PDB entry 7OBB | electron microscopy, 3.30 A resolution | chains B and L of the 15 polymer chains in the assembly

[Chain B]
Protein: DNA-directed RNA polymerase I subunit RPA2
From: Homo sapiens
Notes: EC 2.7.7.6
UniProt: Q9H9Y6 (RPA2_HUMAN); residues 1-1135 here = UniProt positions 1-1135
Chain sequence (1135 residues; numbered 1 to 1135; the number before each row is that of its first residue):
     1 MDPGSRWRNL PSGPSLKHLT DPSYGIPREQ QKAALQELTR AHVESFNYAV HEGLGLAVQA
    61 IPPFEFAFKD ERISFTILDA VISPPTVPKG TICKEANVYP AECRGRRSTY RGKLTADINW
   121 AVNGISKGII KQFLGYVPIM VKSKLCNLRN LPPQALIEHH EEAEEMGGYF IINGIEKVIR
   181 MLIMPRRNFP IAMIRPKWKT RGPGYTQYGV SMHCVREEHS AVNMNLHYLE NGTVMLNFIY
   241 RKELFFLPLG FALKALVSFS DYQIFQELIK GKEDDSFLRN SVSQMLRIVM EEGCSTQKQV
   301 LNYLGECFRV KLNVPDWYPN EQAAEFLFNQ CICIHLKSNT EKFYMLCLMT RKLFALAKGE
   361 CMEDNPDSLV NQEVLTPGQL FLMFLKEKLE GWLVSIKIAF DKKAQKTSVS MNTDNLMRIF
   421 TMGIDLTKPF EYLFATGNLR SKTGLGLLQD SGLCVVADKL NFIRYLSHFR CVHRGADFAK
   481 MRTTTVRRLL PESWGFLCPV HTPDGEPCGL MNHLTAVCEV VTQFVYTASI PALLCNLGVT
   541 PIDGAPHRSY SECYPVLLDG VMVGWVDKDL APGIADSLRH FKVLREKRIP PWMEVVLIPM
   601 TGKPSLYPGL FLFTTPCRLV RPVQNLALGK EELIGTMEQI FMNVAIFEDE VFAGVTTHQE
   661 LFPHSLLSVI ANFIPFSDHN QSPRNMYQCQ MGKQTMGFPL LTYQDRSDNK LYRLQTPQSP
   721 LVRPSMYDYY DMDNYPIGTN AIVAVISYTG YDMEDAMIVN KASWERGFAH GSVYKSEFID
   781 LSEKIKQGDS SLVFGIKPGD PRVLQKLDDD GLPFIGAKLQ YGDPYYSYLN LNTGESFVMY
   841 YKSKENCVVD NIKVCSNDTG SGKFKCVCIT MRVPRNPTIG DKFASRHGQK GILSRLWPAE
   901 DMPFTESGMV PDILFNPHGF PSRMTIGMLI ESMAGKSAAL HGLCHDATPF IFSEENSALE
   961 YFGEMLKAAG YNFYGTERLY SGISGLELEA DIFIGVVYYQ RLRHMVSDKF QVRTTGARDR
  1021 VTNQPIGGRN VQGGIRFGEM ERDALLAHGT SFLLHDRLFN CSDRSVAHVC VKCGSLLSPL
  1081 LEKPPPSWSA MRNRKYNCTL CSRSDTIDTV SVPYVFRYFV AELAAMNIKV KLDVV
Unresolved in the structure: 1007-1010, 1135
Metal / ion sites: Zn2+: Cys1070, Cys1098, Cys1101
Curated features (UniProtKB/Swiss-Prot):
  - zinc finger: Cys1070 to Cys1101 (C4-type)
  - region: Ile194 to Tyr208 (Loop B), Leu236 to Leu247 (Loop A), Leu439 to Leu453 (Fork loop 1), Arg474 to Leu489 (Fork loop 2)
  - binding site (RNA): Arg180, Asp367, Lys890
  - binding site (Mg(2+)): Asp755
  - binding site (DNA): Arg1020, Arg1036
  - binding site (Zn(2+)): Cys1070, Cys1073, Cys1098, Cys1101
  - site: Tyr687 (Active site gating)
  - modified residue: Ser1051 (Phosphoserine)
  - natural variant: Ser682 (S682R: In TCS4; uncertain significance), Arg1003 (R1003C: In TCS4; R1003S: In TCS4)
Reported in the primary citation:
  - conformationally variable residues (side-chain flip): Tyr687

[Chain L]
Protein: DNA-directed RNA polymerases I, II, and III subunit RPABC4
From: Homo sapiens
UniProt: P53803 (RPAB4_HUMAN); numbering as in UniProt (aligned over 1-58)
Chain sequence (58 residues; numbered 1 to 58; the number before each row is that of its first residue):
     1 MDTQKDVQPP KQQPMIYICG ECHTENEIKS RDPIRCRECG YRIMYKKRTK RLVVFDAR
Unresolved in the structure: 1-12
Metal / ion sites: Zn2+: Cys19, Cys22, Cys36, Cys39
Curated features (UniProtKB/Swiss-Prot):
  - zinc finger: Cys19 to Cys39 (C4-type)
  - binding site (Zn(2+)): Cys19, Cys22, Cys36, Cys39

[Chain B / chain L interface]
Residue-residue contacts - 53 pairs, chain B then chain L:
  Val87(B) - Arg42(L)
  Ile92(B) - Arg35(L)  hydrogen bond (backbone-side chain)
  Cys93(B) - Cys39(L)  hydrogen bond (side chain-backbone)
  Cys93(B) - Arg42(L)  hydrogen bond
  Lys94(B) - Cys39(L)  hydrogen bond (backbone-backbone)
  Glu102(B) - Tyr41(L)
  Glu102(B) - Arg42(L)  salt bridge
  Glu102(B) - Ile43(L)
  Gly105(B) - Ile43(L)
  Arg106(B) - Ile43(L)
  His160(B) - Gly20(L)  hydrogen bond (side chain-backbone)
  Gln704(B) - Tyr45(L)  hydrogen bond (backbone-side chain)
  Asp705(B) - Tyr45(L)  hydrogen bond
  Val793(B) - Ser30(L)
  Phe794(B) - Ser30(L)
  Gln805(B) - Arg51(L)  hydrogen bond (backbone-side chain)
  Asp808(B) - Met15(L)
  Asp808(B) - Lys46(L)  salt bridge
  Asp809(B) - Met15(L)
  Asp810(B) - Tyr17(L)  hydrogen bond
  Asp810(B) - Lys46(L)  salt bridge
  Pro813(B) - Lys46(L)
  Phe814(B) - Arg51(L)
  Ile815(B) - Lys46(L)
  Ile815(B) - Arg48(L)
  Gly816(B) - Val53(L)
  Ala817(B) - Arg51(L)
  Lys818(B) - Val53(L)
  Lys818(B) - Phe55(L)
  Leu831(B) - Arg31(L)
  Val848(B) - Phe55(L)  hydrophobic
  Ile852(B) - Tyr45(L)
  Ile852(B) - Lys46(L)  hydrogen bond (backbone-backbone)
  Lys853(B) - Met44(L)
  Lys853(B) - Tyr45(L)
  Val854(B) - Ile34(L)  hydrophobic
  Val854(B) - Arg42(L)
  Val854(B) - Ile43(L)
  Val854(B) - Met44(L)  hydrogen bond (backbone-backbone)
  Cys855(B) - Ile34(L)
  Cys855(B) - Arg42(L)
  Ser856(B) - Ile34(L)  hydrogen bond (side chain-backbone)
  Ser856(B) - Arg42(L)  hydrogen bond (backbone-backbone)
  Asn857(B) - Arg42(L)
  Gly860(B) - Ile34(L)
  Gly860(B) - Arg35(L)
  Gly860(B) - Arg42(L)
  Ser861(B) - Pro33(L)
  Gly862(B) - Pro33(L)
  Gly862(B) - Ile34(L)  hydrogen bond (backbone-backbone)
  Lys863(B) - Arg31(L)
  Lys863(B) - Ile34(L)
  Phe864(B) - Ile34(L)  hydrophobic
Interface residues without a listed pair, chain B (39 interface residues in all): Glu95, Val98, Asn851, Thr859
Interface residues without a listed pair, chain L (24 interface residues in all): Glu21, Asp32, Gly40, Lys47, Val54

[In short]
39 residues of chain B and 24 residues of chain L are in contact; the contacts include 14 hydrogen bonds and 3
salt bridges. Among the polar pairs are Glu102(B)-Arg42(L), Asp808(B)-Lys46(L) and Asp810(B)-Lys46(L). From
the paper: conformational variability at Tyr687(B).
Here chain B is DNA-directed RNA polymerase I subunit RPA2 and chain L is DNA-directed RNA polymerases I, II,
and III subunit RPABC4, both from Homo sapiens. Entry 7OBB (Cryo-EM structure of human RNA Polymerase I Open
Complex) was determined by electron microscopy (same publication as 7OB9 and 7OBA).
